PDB entry 6ALH | electron microscopy, 4.40 A resolution (low resolution: residue-level contacts below are approximate; hydrogen-bond / salt-bridge calls are withheld) | chains I and K of the 8 polymer chains in the assembly

# Chain I
Protein: DNA-directed RNA polymerase subunit beta
From: Escherichia coli (strain K12)
Notes: EC 2.7.7.6
UniProtKB: P0A8V2 (RPOB_ECOLI); numbering as in UniProt (aligned over 1-1342)
Chain sequence (1342 residues; numbered 1 to 1342; the number before each row is that of its first residue):
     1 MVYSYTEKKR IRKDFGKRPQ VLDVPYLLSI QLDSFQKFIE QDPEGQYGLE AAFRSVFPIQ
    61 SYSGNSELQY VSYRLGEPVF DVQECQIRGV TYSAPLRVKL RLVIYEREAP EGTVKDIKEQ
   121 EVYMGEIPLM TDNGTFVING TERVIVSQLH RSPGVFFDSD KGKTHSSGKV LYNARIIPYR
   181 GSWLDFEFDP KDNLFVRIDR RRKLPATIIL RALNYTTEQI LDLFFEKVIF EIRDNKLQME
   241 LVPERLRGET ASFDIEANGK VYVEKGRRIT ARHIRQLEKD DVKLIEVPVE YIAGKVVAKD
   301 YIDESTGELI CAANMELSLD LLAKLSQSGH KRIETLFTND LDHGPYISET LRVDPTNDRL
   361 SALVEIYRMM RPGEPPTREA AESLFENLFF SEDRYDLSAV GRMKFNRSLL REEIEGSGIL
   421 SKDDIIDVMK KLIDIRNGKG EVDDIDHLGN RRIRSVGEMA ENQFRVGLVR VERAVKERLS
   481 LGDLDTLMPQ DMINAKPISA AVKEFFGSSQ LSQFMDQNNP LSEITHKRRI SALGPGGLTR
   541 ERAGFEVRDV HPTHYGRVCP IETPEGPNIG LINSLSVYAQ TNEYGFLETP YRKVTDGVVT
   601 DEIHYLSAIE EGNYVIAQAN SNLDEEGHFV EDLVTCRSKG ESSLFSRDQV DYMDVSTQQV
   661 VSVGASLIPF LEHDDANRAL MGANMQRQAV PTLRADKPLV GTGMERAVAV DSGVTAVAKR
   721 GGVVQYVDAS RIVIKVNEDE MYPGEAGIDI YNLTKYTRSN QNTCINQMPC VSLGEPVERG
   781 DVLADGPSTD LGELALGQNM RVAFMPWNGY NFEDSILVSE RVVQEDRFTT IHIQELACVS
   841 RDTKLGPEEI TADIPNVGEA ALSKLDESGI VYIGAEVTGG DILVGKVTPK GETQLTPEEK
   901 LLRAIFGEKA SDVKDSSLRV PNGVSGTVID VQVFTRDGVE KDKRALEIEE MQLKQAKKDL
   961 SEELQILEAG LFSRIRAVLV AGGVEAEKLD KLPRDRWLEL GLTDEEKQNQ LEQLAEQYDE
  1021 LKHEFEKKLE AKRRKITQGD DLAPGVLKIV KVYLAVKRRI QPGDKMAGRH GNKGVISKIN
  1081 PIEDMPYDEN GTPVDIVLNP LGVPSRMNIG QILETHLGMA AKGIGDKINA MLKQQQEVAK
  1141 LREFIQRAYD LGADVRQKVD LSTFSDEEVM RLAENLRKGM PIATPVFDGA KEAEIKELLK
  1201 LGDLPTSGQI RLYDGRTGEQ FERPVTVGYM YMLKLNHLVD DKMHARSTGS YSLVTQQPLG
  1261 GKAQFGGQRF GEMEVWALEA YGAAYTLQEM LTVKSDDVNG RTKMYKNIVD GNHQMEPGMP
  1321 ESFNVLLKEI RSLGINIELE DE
Unresolved in the structure: 1, 891-912
Curated features (UniProtKB/Swiss-Prot):
  - modified residue (N6-acetyllysine): K1022, K1200
  - mutagenesis: I561 (I561S: Resistant to antibiotics salinamide A and B), I569 (I569S: Resistant to antibiotics salinamide A and B), A665 (A665E: Resistant to antibiotics salinamide A and B), D675 (D675A/G: Resistant to antibiotics salinamide A and B), N677 (N677H/K: Resistant to antibiotics salinamide A and B), L680 (L680M: Resistant to antibiotics salinamide A and B), E813 (E813K: Disrupts the enzyme's active center)

# Chain K
Protein: DNA-directed RNA polymerase subunit omega
From: Escherichia coli (strain K12)
Notes: EC 2.7.7.6
UniProtKB: P0A800 (RPOZ_ECOLI); numbering as in UniProt (aligned over 1-80)
Chain sequence (80 residues; numbered 1 to 80; the number before each row is that of its first residue):
     1 MARVTVQDAV EKIGNRFDLV LVAARRARQM QVGGKDPLVP EENDKTTVIA LREIEEGLIN
    61 NQILDVRERQ EQQEQEAAEL
Unresolved in the structure: 1, 75-80

# Chain I / chain K interface
Contacting residue pairs (8):
  G1282(I) with F17(K)
  G1311(I) with Q31(K)
  N1312(I) with R28(K); Q31(K); V32(K)
  H1313(I) with R28(K); Q31(K)
  Q1314(I) with R28(K)
Other interface residues (no listed pair), chain I (7 interface residues in all): Y1285, M1315
Other interface residues (no listed pair), chain K (5 interface residues in all): L21

# In short
7 residues of chain I face 5 of chain K across their interface. From UniProt: 7 mutagenesis sites on chain I.
Here chain I is DNA-directed RNA polymerase subunit beta and chain K is DNA-directed RNA polymerase subunit
omega, both from Escherichia coli (strain K12). Entry 6ALH (CryoEM structure of E.coli RNA polymerase
elongation complex) was determined by electron microscopy, deposited together with 6ALF and 6ALG.
